PDB entry 4ATZ | X-ray diffraction, 1.95 A resolution | chains A and B of the 6 polymer chains in the assembly

== Chain A ==
Name: Fiber protein
From: Human adenovirus C serotype 5
UniProt: P11818 (SPIKE_ADE05); aligned to UniProt positions 387-577 over residues 391-581 (the alignment contains insertions or deletions, so no single offset holds)
Amino-acid sequence (201 residues; row label = number of the first residue in the row):
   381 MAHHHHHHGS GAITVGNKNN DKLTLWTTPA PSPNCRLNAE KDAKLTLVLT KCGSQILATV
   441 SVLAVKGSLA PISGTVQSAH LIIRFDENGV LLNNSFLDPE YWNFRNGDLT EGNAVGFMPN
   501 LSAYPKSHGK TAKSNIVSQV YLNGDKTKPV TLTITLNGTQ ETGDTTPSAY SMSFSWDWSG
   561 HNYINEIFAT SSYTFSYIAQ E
Unresolved in the structure: 381-399
Construct notes: initiating methionine (381); expression tag (382-390)

== Chain B ==
Name: Fiber protein
From: Human adenovirus C serotype 5
UniProt: P11818 (SPIKE_ADE05); residue numbers follow UniProt; this construct covers 387-481, 486-581
Amino-acid sequence (201 residues; row label = number of the first residue in the row; note: 4 numbers in that range are skipped by the numbering (no residue carries them; nothing is unmodelled there)):
   377 MAHHHHHHGS GAITVGNKNN DKLTLWTTPA PSPNCRLNAE KDAKLTLVLT KCGSQILATV
   437 SVLAVKGSLA PISGTVQSAH LIIRFDENGV LLNNSFLDPE YWNFR
   486 NGDLTEGNAV GFMPNLSAYP KSHGKTAKSN IVSQVYLNGD KTKPVTLTIT LNGTQETGDT
   546 TPSAYSMSFS WDWSGHNYIN EIFATSSYTF SYIAQE
Unresolved in the structure: 377-398, 486-493
Construct notes: initiating methionine (377); expression tag (378-386)

== Chain A / chain B interface ==
Pairs across the interface (39):
  Thr404(A) - Ser430(B)  hydrogen bond
  Pro409(A) - Asn500(B)
  Pro409(A) - Ser502(B)
  Pro409(A) - Ala503(B)
  Pro409(A) - Lys513(B)  hydrogen bond (backbone-side chain)
  Pro409(A) - Ile578(B)  hydrophobic
  Ala410(A) - Ser502(B)
  Thr426(A) - Lys513(B)  hydrogen bond
  Val428(A) - Gln431(B)
  Val428(A) - Ile578(B)  hydrophobic
  Thr430(A) - Cys428(B)
  Thr430(A) - Gln431(B)  hydrogen bond
  Leu437(A) - Gln431(B)
  Ala438(A) - Gln431(B)
  Ala438(A) - Ser576(B)
  Thr439(A) - Gln431(B)
  Thr439(A) - Ser576(B)
  Ser441(A) - Lys513(B)
  Arg485(A) - Ser430(B)  hydrogen bond
  Arg485(A) - Glu581(B)  salt bridge
  Tyr521(A) - Val517(B)  hydrophobic
  Tyr521(A) - Gln519(B)  hydrogen bond
  Asn523(A) - Ala512(B)
  Gly524(A) - Ala512(B)
  Gly524(A) - Asn515(B)
  Gly524(A) - Val517(B)
  Lys526(A) - Thr531(B)  hydrogen bond
  Lys526(A) - Asp557(B)  salt bridge
  Lys526(A) - Ser559(B)
  Ala569(A) - Ala512(B)
  Thr570(A) - Ala512(B)
  Thr570(A) - Lys513(B)
  Ser571(A) - Ala512(B)
  Ser571(A) - Asn515(B)
  Ser572(A) - Lys513(B)  hydrogen bond (side chain-backbone)
  Ser572(A) - Asn515(B)  hydrogen bond (backbone-backbone)
  Ser572(A) - Ile516(B)
  Thr574(A) - Phe575(B)
  Thr574(A) - Ser576(B)  hydrogen bond
Also at the interface, not in a pair above, chain A (26 interface residues in all): Asn400, Trp406, Pro411, Leu429, Cys432, Gln519
Also at the interface, not in a pair above, chain B (25 interface residues in all): Gly429, Leu433, Tyr504, Lys510, Thr533, Trp558

== Summary ==
The interface between chain A and chain B involves 26 residues on one side and 25 on the other; the contacts
include 10 hydrogen bonds and 2 salt bridges. Among the polar pairs are Arg485(A)-Glu581(B),
Lys526(A)-Asp557(B) and Thr404(A)-Ser430(B).
Both chains are Fiber protein (Human adenovirus C serotype 5). Entry 4ATZ (Ad5 knob in complex with a designed
ankyrin repeat protein) was determined by X-ray diffraction.
